4GLS - chains F and H of the 8 polymer chains in the assembly; structure by X-ray diffraction, 1.60 A resolution.

Chain F:
Protein: Vascular endothelial growth factor A
Reference sequence: P15692 (VEGFA_HUMAN); residues 1-102 here correspond to UniProt positions 34-135 (UniProt number = residue number + 33)
Amino-acid sequence (102 residues; row label = number of the first residue in the row):
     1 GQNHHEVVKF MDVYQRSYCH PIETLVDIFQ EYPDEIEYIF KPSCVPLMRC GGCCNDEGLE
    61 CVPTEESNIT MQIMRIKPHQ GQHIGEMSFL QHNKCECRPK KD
Disordered / not traced: 1-5, 101-102
Disulfides: Cys19-Cys61, Cys50-Cys95, Cys54-Cys97

Chain H:
Protein: D- RFX001
Amino-acid sequence (56 residues; each row starts with the number of its first residue):
     1 TYKLILNGKT LKGETTTEAV DVFDAFDVFF VYAASNFSDF DDWTYDDATK TFTVTE
Modified / non-standard residues: Thr1, Thr10, Thr15, Thr16, Thr17, Thr44, Thr49, Thr51, Thr53, Thr55 (D-threonine; DTH); Tyr2, Tyr32, Tyr45 (D-tyrosine; DTY); Lys3, Lys9, Lys12, Lys50 (D-lysine; DLY); Leu4, Leu6, Leu11 (D-leucine; DLE); Ile5 (D-isoleucine; DIL); Asn7, Asn36 (D-asparagine; DSG); Glu14, Glu18, Glu56 (D-glutamic acid; DGL); Ala19, Ala25, Ala33, Ala34, Ala48 (D-alanine; DAL); Val20, Val22, Val28, Val31, Val54 (D-valine; DVA); Asp21, Asp24, Asp27, Asp39, Asp41, Asp42, Asp46, Asp47 (D-aspartic acid; DAS); Phe23, Phe26, Phe29, Phe30, Phe37, Phe40, Phe52 (D-phenylalanine; DPN); Ser35, Ser38 (D-serine; DSN); Trp43 (D-tryptophan; DTR)

Chain F / chain H interface:
Pairs across the interface (13):
  Phe10(F) with Phe26(H); Trp43(H)
  Met11(F) with Trp43(H); Thr44(H); Tyr45(H); Phe52(H)
  Tyr14(F) with Phe23(H); Phe26(H)
  Gln15(F) with Asp47(H)
  Tyr18(F) with Phe23(H)
  Asn55(F) with Phe23(H), hydrogen bond (side chain-backbone); Phe26(H); Asp27(H)
Also at the interface, not in a pair above, chain H (9 interface residues in all): Val22

Summary:
Chain F and chain H form an interface of 6 and 9 residues respectively, with 1 hydrogen bond. Its one
hydrogen-bonded contact is Asn55(F)-Phe23(H).
Here chain F is Vascular endothelial growth factor A and chain H is D- RFX001. Entry 4GLS (Crystal Structure
of Chemically Synthesized Heterochiral {D-Protein Antagonist plus VEGF-A} Protein Complex in space group P21)
was determined by X-ray diffraction (same publication as 4GLN and 4GLU).
